Entry 3KTR (X-ray diffraction, 1.70 A resolution); this record covers chains A and B.

[Chain A]
Molecule: Polyadenylate-binding protein 1
Source organism: Homo sapiens
Notes: fragment: C-terminal domain
UniProt: P11940 (PABP1_HUMAN); residues 544-626 here = UniProt positions 544-626
Sequence (88 residues; each row starts with the number of its first residue):
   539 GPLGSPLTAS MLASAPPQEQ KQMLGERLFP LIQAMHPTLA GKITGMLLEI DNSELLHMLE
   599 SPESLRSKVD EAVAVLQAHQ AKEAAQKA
Disordered / not traced: 539-542, 624-626
Sequence notes: expression tag (539-543)
Small-molecule neighbours: Cd2+ (CD): Glu598, Ser599, Pro600

[Chain B]
Molecule: Ataxin-2
Notes: fragment: PABPC1-binding fragment
UniProt: Q99700 (ATX2_HUMAN); residues 912-928 here = UniProt positions 912-928
Sequence (17 residues; numbered 912 to 928; the number before each row is that of its first residue):
   912 STLNPNAKEF NPRSFSQ
Disordered / not traced: 912
From the paper describing this entry:
  - contacts within the chain: Asn915-Asn917 (hydrogen bond), Asn915-Ala918 (hydrogen bond)

[Interface between chain A and chain B]
Residue-residue contacts (37; chain A residue first):
  Gln560(A) with Phe921(B); Asn922(B), hydrogen bond (side chain-backbone)
  Gly563(A) with Phe921(B)
  Glu564(A) with Phe921(B); Pro923(B); Arg924(B), hydrogen bond (side chain-backbone); Gln928(B), hydrogen bond
  Phe567(A) with Phe921(B), hydrophobic; Pro923(B), hydrophobic; Phe926(B), hydrophobic
  Pro568(A) with Gln928(B)
  Gln571(A) with Phe926(B), hydrogen bond (side chain-backbone); Gln928(B), hydrogen bond (side chain-backbone)
  Gly579(A) with Glu920(B); Phe921(B), hydrogen bond (backbone-backbone)
  Lys580(A) with Pro916(B), hydrogen bond (side chain-backbone); Asn917(B); Ala918(B), hydrogen bond (side chain-backbone); Glu920(B)
  Thr582(A) with Phe921(B)
  Gly583(A) with Ala918(B); Lys919(B); Phe921(B)
  Met584(A) with Leu914(B), hydrophobic; Asn915(B); Pro916(B), hydrophobic; Ala918(B), hydrophobic
  Leu585(A) with Leu914(B), hydrophobic
  Leu586(A) with Phe921(B), hydrophobic
  Glu587(A) with Leu914(B); Asn915(B), hydrogen bond (side chain-backbone)
  Glu609(A) with Leu914(B)
  Ala610(A) with Leu914(B)
  Val613(A) with Leu914(B); Pro916(B)
  His617(A) with Pro916(B); Asn917(B), hydrogen bond
Interface residues without a listed pair, chain A (21 interface residues in all): Ile588, Lys606, Leu614
Interface residues without a listed pair, chain B (14 interface residues in all): Thr913
From the paper, about this interface:
  - pairs named by the authors: Gln560(A)-Phe921(B), Gly563(A)-Phe921(B) (hydrophobic contact), Phe567(A)-Phe921(B) (hydrophobic contact), Phe567(A)-Pro923(B) (hydrophobic contact), Phe567(A)-Phe926(B) (hydrophobic contact), Gly579(A)-Phe921(B) (backbone contact), Lys580(A)-Pro916(B) (hydrogen bond), Lys580(A)-Ala918(B) (hydrogen bond), Thr582(A)-Phe921(B) (hydrophobic contact), Met584(A)-Pro916(B), Leu586(A)-Phe921(B) (hydrophobic contact), Glu587(A)-Asn915(B) (hydrogen bond), Lys606(A)-Leu914(B) (hydrophobic contact), Glu609(A)-Leu914(B) (hydrophobic contact), Ala610(A)-Leu914(B) (hydrophobic contact), Val613(A)-Pro916(B), Leu614(A)-Pro916(B), His617(A)-Pro916(B), Ala918(B)-Met584(A) (hydrophobic contact), Arg924(B)-Glu564(A) (hydrogen bond), Phe926(B)-Gln571(A) (hydrogen bond)
  - interface residues, chain A: Lys580(A)
  - interface residues, chain B: Leu914(B), Pro916(B), Phe921(B)

[Summary]
The interface between chain A and chain B involves 21 residues on one side and 14 on the other, with 10
hydrogen bonds. Polar contacts include Gln560(A)-Asn922(B), Glu564(A)-Arg924(B) and Glu564(A)-Gln928(B). The
authors report contacts between Gln560(A) and Phe921(B), Met584(A) and Pro916(B) and Val613(A) and Pro916(B)
among others; hydrophobic contacts between Gly563(A) and Phe921(B), Phe567(A) and Phe921(B) and Phe567(A) and
Pro923(B) among others; a backbone contact between Gly579(A) and Phe921(B). From the paper: interface residues
Lys580(A) and Leu914(B) among others; contacts within the chain involving Asn915(B), Asn917(B) and Ala918(B).
Here chain A is Polyadenylate-binding protein 1 (Homo sapiens) and chain B is Ataxin-2. Entry 3KTR (Structural
basis of ataxin-2 recognition by poly(A)-binding protein) was determined by X-ray diffraction, deposited
together with 3KTP.
